PDB entry 3WBA | X-ray diffraction, 1.90 A resolution | chain A

Chain A:
Molecule: Beta-glucosidase 6
Organism: Oryza sativa Japonica Group
Notes: EC 3.2.1.21
Reference sequence: Q8L7J2 (BGL06_ORYSJ); residues 5-488 here correspond to UniProt positions 38-521 (UniProt number = residue number + 33)
Amino-acid sequence (489 residues; numbered 0 to 488; the number before each row is that of its first residue; numbering starts at 0):
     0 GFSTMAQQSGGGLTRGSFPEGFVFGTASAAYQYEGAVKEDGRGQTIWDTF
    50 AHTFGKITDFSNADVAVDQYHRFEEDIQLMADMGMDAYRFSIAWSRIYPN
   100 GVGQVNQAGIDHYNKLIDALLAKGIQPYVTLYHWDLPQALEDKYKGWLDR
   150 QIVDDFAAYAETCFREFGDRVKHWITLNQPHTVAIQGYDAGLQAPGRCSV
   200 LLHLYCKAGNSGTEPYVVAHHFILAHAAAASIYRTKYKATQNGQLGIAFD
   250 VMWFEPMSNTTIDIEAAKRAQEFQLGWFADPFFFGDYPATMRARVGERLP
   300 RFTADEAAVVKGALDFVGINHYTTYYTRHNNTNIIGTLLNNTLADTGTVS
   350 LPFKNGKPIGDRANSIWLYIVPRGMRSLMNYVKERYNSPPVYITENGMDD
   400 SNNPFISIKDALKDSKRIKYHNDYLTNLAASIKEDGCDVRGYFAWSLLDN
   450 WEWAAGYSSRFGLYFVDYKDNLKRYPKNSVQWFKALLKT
Disordered / not traced: 0-10
Sequence notes: expression tag (0-4); engineered mutation Gln178 (Glu211 in Q8L7J2)
Curated features (UniProtKB/Swiss-Prot):
  - active site: Glu394 (Nucleophile)
  - binding site (a beta-D-glucoside): Gln31, His132, Tyr321, Glu394, Trp444, Glu451, Trp452, Phe460
  - glycosylation (N-linked (GlcNAc...) asparagine): Asn258, Asn329, Asn339
Disulfides: Cys197-Cys205
Covalent attachments: alpha-D-glucopyranose (GLC) linked to Glu394

In short:
Covalently linked alpha-D-glucopyranose: at Glu394. Curated annotation (UniProt) lists active-site residue
Glu394 and 8 beta-D-glucoside-binding residues.
Chain A is Beta-glucosidase 6 (Oryza sativa Japonica Group); the structure, Rice Os3BGlu6 E178Q with Covalent
Glucosyl Moiety from p-nitrophenyl glucopyranoside, was determined by X-ray diffraction, deposited together
with 3WBE.
